9Q95 - chains M and T of the 14 polymer chains in the assembly; structure by electron microscopy, 6.80 A resolution (low resolution: residue-level contacts below are approximate; hydrogen-bond / salt-bridge calls are withheld).

Chain M:
Molecule: RNA polymerase sigma-54 factor
Source organism: Klebsiella pneumoniae
UniProtKB: A6TEM1 (A6TEM1_KLEP7); residues 15-477 here correspond to UniProt positions 1-463 (UniProt number = residue number - 14)
Amino-acid sequence (477 residues; row label = number of the first residue in the row):
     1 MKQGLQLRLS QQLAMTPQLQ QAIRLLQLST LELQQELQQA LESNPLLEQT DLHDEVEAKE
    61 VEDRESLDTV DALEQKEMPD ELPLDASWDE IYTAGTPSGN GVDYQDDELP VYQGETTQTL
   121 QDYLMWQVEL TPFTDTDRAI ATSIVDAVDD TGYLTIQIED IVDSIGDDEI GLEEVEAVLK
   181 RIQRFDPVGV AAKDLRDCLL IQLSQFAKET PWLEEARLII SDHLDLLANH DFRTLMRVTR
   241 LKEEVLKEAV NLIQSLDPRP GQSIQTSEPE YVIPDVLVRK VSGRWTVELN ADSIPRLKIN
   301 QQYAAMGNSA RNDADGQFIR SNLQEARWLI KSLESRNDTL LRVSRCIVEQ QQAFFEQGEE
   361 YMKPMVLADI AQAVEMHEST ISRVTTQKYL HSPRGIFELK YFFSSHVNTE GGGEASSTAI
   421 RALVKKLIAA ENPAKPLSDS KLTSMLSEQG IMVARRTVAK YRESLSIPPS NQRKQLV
Not modelled in the structure: 49-108
Sequence notes: initiating methionine (1); expression tag (2-14)

Chain T:
Molecule: 32-nt DNA strand
Sequence (32 nucleotides; row label = number of the first residue in the row):
     3 GGCTGATCGT GCAAAAGTCG TGCCAGCCGT CT

Chain M / chain T interface:
Contacting residue pairs - 13 pairs, chain M then chain T:
  Ala-14(M) / DC14(T)
  Ala-14(M) / DA15(T)
  Met-15(M) / DG13(T)
  Met-15(M) / DC14(T)
  Ser-335(M) / DT12(T)
  His-377(M) / DG13(T)
  Ser-379(M) / DC14(T)
  Ser-379(M) / DA15(T)
  Ser-405(M) / DG22(T)
  Val-407(M) / DT23(T)
  Ala-454(M) / DT23(T)
  Ala-454(M) / DG24(T)
  Thr-457(M) / DT23(T)
Interface residues without a listed pair, chain M (16 interface residues in all): Ile-23, Glu-375, Met-376, His-406, Asn-408, Ser-417, Arg-456
Interface residues without a listed pair, chain T (8 interface residues in all): DC25

Summary:
16 residues of chain M face 8 of chain T across their interface.
Here chain M is RNA polymerase sigma-54 factor (Klebsiella pneumoniae) and chain T is a 32-nt DNA strand.
Entry 9Q95 (CryoEM structure of bacterial transcription intermediate complex mediated by activator PspF
containing nifH promoter DNA containing ...) was determined by electron microscopy together with 9Q91, 9Q92,
9Q93, 9Q94, 9Q96, 9Q97 and 9Q98 from the same study.
